4KGC - chains F and I of the 10 polymer chains in the assembly; structure by X-ray diffraction, 2.69 A resolution.

== Chain F ==
Protein: Histone H4
Source organism: Xenopus laevis
UniProtKB: P62799 (H4_XENLA); residues 0-102 here correspond to UniProt positions 1-103 (UniProt number = residue number + 1)
Sequence (103 residues; row label = number of the first residue in the row; numbering starts at 0):
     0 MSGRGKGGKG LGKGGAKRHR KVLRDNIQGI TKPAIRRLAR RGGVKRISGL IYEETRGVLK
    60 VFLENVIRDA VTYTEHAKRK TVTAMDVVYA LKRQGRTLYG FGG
Unresolved in the structure: 0-15
UniProt features mapped onto this chain:
  - DNA-binding region: Lys16 to Lys20
  - modified residue: Ser1 (N-acetylserine), Arg3 (Asymmetric dimethylarginine), Lys5 (N6-(2-hydroxyisobutyryl)lysine), Lys8 (N6-(2-hydroxyisobutyryl)lysine), Lys12 (N6-(2-hydroxyisobutyryl)lysine), Lys16 (N6-(2-hydroxyisobutyryl)lysine), Lys20 (N6,N6,N6-trimethyllysine), Lys31 (N6-(2-hydroxyisobutyryl)lysine), Lys44 (N6-(2-hydroxyisobutyryl)lysine), Ser47 (Phosphoserine), Tyr51 (Phosphotyrosine), Lys59 (N6-(2-hydroxyisobutyryl)lysine), Lys77 (N6-(2-hydroxyisobutyryl)lysine), Lys79 (N6-(2-hydroxyisobutyryl)lysine), Tyr88 (Phosphotyrosine), Lys91 (N6-(2-hydroxyisobutyryl)lysine)
  - cross-link (Glycyl lysine isopeptide (Lys-Gly)): Lys31 (interchain with G-Cter in UFM1), Lys91 (interchain with G-Cter in ubiquitin)

== Chain I ==
Molecule: 145-nt DNA strand
Sequence (145 nucleotides; numbered -72 to 72; the number before each row is that of its first residue; numbers below 1 keep their minus sign (DA-72 is residue -72)):
   -72 ATCAATATCC ACCTGCAGAT ACTACCAAAA GTGTATTTGG AAACTGCTCC ATCAAAAGGC
   -12 ATGTTCAGCT GAATCAGCTG AACATGCCTT TTGATGGAGC AGTTTCCAAA TACACTTTTG
    48 GTAGTATCTG CAGGTGGATA TTGAT
Small-molecule neighbours: HRU ((ethane-1,2-diamine-kappa~2~N,N')[(1,2,3,4,5,6-eta)-1-methyl-4-(propan-2-yl)cyclohexane-1,2,3,4,5,6-hexayl]ruthenium): DA-16, DG-15, DG-14

== Interface between chain F and chain I ==
Contacting residue pairs (12; chain F residue first):
  Arg35(F) - DA8(I)  salt bridge to the phosphate
  Arg45(F) - DT6(I)  base contact
  Arg45(F) - DG7(I)  hydrogen bond to the sugar
  Arg45(F) - DA8(I)  phosphate contact
  Ile46(F) - DG7(I)  sugar contact
  Ile46(F) - DA8(I)  hydrogen bond to the phosphate
  Ser47(F) - DG7(I)  phosphate contact
  Gly48(F) - DG7(I)  hydrogen bond to the phosphate
  Arg78(F) - DA28(I)  phosphate contact
  Lys79(F) - DC27(I)  phosphate contact
  Lys79(F) - DA28(I)  hydrogen bond to the phosphate
  Thr80(F) - DA28(I)  hydrogen bond to the phosphate

== Overview ==
8 residues of chain F face 5 of chain I across their interface, with 5 hydrogen bonds and 1 salt bridge. Among
the polar pairs are Arg45(F)-DG7(I), Ile46(F)-DA8(I) and Gly48(F)-DG7(I). Chain I binds compound HRU. UniProt
lists a DNA-binding region on chain F.
Chain F is Histone H4 (Xenopus laevis) and chain I is a 145-nt DNA strand; the structure, Nucleosome Core
Particle Containing (ETA6-P-CYMENE)-(1, 2-ETHYLENEDIAMINE)-RUTHENIUM, was determined by X-ray diffraction.
